PDB entry 5PAX | X-ray diffraction, 1.36 A resolution | chains A and C

# Chain A
Name: Coagulation factor VII light chain
Organism: Homo sapiens
Notes: EC 3.4.21.21
UniProt: P08709 (FA7_HUMAN); residue numbers follow UniProt; this construct covers 149-212
Amino-acid sequence (64 residues; numbered 149 to 212; the number before each row is that of its first residue):
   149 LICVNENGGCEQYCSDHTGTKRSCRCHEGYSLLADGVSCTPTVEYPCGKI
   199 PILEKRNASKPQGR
Disordered / not traced: 207-212
Swiss-Prot annotation at these positions:
  - site: R212 (Cleavage)
  - glycosylation: N205 (N-linked (GlcNAc...) asparagine)
  - natural variant: C151 (C151S: In FA7D), E154 (E154K: In FA7D), G156 (G156S: In FA7D), G157 (G157C: In FA7D; G157S: In FA7D; G157V: In FA7D), Q160 (Q160R: In FA7D), S171 (S171F: In FA7D), G177 (G177R: In FA7D), L181 (L181P: In FA7D), D183 (D183N: In FA7D), S186 (S186F: In FA7D), P189 (P189S: In FA7D), P194 (P194L: In FA7D; P194T: In FA7D), 4 further natural variant entries in UniProt
Disulfide bonds: C151-C162, C158-C172, C174-C187

# Chain C
Name: Coagulation factor VII heavy chain
Organism: Homo sapiens
Notes: EC 3.4.21.21
UniProt: P08709 (FA7_HUMAN); residues 213-466 here = UniProt positions 213-466
Amino-acid sequence (254 residues; each row starts with the number of its first residue):
   213 IVGGKVCPKGECPWQVLLLVNGAQLCGGTLINTIWVVSAAHCFDKIKNWR
   263 NLIAVLGEHDLSEHDGDEQSRRVAQVIIPSTYVPGTTNHDIALLRLHQPV
   313 VLTDHVVPLCLPERTFSERTLAFVRFSLVSGWGQLLDRGATALELMVLNV
   363 PRLMTQDCLQQSRKVGDSPNITEYMFCAGYSDGSKDSCKGDSGGPHATHY
   413 RGTWYLTGIVSWGQGCATVGHFGVYTRVSQYIEWLQKLMRSEPRPGVLLR
   463 APFP
Disordered / not traced: 376-379
Swiss-Prot annotation at these positions:
  - active site (Charge relay system): H253, D302, S404
  - binding site (substrate): D398
  - glycosylation: N382 (N-linked (GlcNAc...) asparagine)
  - natural variant: I213 (I213N: In FA7D), G216 (G216D: In FA7D), C238 (C238F: In FA7D; C238Y: In FA7D), G240 (G240R: In FA7D), T241 (T241N: In FA7D), S250 (S250F: In FA7D), A251 (A251P: In FA7D; A251T: In FA7D), A252 (A252V: In FA7D), C254 (C254R: In FA7D; C254Y: In FA7D), L264 (L264P: In FA7D), A266 (A266T: In FA7D), D272 (D272N: In FA7D), 50 further natural variant entries in UniProt
Disulfide bonds: C219-C224, C238-C254, C370-C389, C400-C428
Metal / ion sites: Ca2+: E270, D272, E275, E280
Ligand contacts: 7ZP (1-(2,6-difluorophenyl)-3-[[3-[5-hydroxy-4-(1H-pyrrolo[3,2-c]pyridin-2-yl)pyrazol-1-yl]phenyl]methyl]urea): L237, C238, H253, C254, D256, K257, P296, G297, S399, C400, K401, S404, V422, S423, W424, G425, G427, C428

# Chain A / chain C interface
Cross-chain cystine bridges: C195(A)-C322(C)
Contacting residue pairs (48; chain A residue first):
  C151(A) - R331(C)
  V152(A) - R331(C)
  E154(A) - R413(C)  hydrogen bond (backbone-side chain)
  N155(A) - F328(C)
  N155(A) - T332(C)  hydrogen bond
  N155(A) - Y412(C)
  N155(A) - R413(C)
  G157(A) - R413(C)  hydrogen bond (backbone-side chain)
  C158(A) - R413(C)  hydrogen bond (backbone-side chain)
  E159(A) - Y412(C)
  E159(A) - R413(C)
  Q160(A) - F328(C)
  Q160(A) - Y417(C)
  Y161(A) - L323(C)
  Y161(A) - P324(C)
  Y161(A) - E325(C)
  Y161(A) - F328(C)  hydrophobic
  Y161(A) - Y417(C)
  D164(A) - R331(C)  salt bridge
  R173(A) - E325(C)  salt bridge
  H175(A) - L323(C)
  Y178(A) - T415(C)
  Y193(A) - L314(C)
  Y193(A) - T315(C)
  Y193(A) - D316(C)  hydrogen bond
  P194(A) - V319(C)
  C195(A) - P320(C)
  C195(A) - C322(C)  disulfide
  C195(A) - T415(C)
  G196(A) - W226(C)
  G196(A) - P320(C)  hydrogen bond (backbone-backbone)
  G196(A) - C322(C)
  G196(A) - T415(C)
  G196(A) - W416(C)  hydrogen bond (backbone-backbone)
  K197(A) - W226(C)
  K197(A) - V319(C)
  K197(A) - G414(C)  hydrogen bond (side chain-backbone)
  K197(A) - T415(C)  hydrogen bond
  I198(A) - G222(C)
  I198(A) - E223(C)
  I198(A) - W226(C)  hydrophobic
  I198(A) - W416(C)
  P199(A) - D316(C)
  P199(A) - V319(C)  hydrophobic
  I200(A) - K221(C)
  I200(A) - E223(C)
  L201(A) - E223(C)
  K203(A) - D316(C)  salt bridge
Other interface residues (no listed pair), chain A (24 interface residues in all): C162
Other interface residues (no listed pair), chain C (25 interface residues in all): P225, L321, T327

# Overview
24 residues of chain A face 25 of chain C across their interface; the contacts include 1 disulfide bond, 9
hydrogen bonds and 3 salt bridges. Among the polar pairs are D164(A)-R331(C), R173(A)-E325(C) and
K203(A)-D316(C). Bound to chain C: compound 7ZP.
Here chain A is Coagulation factor VII light chain and chain C is Coagulation factor VII heavy chain, both
from Homo sapiens. Entry 5PAX (Crystal Structure of Factor VIIa in complex with
1-(2,6-difluorophenyl)-3-[[3-[5-hydroxy-4-(1H-pyrrolo[3,2-c]pyridin-2-yl)pyrazol-1-yl]phenyl]methyl]urea) was
determined by X-ray diffraction.
